Entry 7NB2 (X-ray diffraction, 2.40 A resolution); this record covers chain AAA.

Chain AAA:
Molecule: Choline kinase alpha
From: Homo sapiens
Notes: EC 2.7.1.32, 2.7.1.82
UniProt: P35790 (CHKA_HUMAN); numbering as in UniProt (aligned over 75-457)
Sequence (384 residues; each row starts with the number of its first residue):
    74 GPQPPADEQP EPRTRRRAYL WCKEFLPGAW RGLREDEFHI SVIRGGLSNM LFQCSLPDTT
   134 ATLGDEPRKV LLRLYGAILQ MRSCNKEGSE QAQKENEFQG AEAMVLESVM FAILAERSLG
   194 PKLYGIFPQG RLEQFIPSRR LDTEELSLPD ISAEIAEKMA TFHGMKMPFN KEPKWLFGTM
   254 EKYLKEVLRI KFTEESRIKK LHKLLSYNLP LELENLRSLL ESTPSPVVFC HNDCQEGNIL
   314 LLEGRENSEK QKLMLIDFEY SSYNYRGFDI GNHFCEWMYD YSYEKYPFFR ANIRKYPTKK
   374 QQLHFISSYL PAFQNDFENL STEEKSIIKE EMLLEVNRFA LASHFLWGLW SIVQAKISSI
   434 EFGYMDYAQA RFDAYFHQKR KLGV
Unresolved in the structure: 74-82, 136-139, 151-174
Sequence notes: expression tag (74)
Ion coordination: Mg2+: Glu309, Glu349, Tyr352
Ligand contacts: U6E (4-(6-azanyl-2-chloranyl-purin-9-yl)-N-(4-methyl-1,3-thiazol-2-yl)cyclohexane-1-carboxamide): Val115, Ile116, Leu124, Gln126, Leu144, Arg146, Pro194, Glu206, Gln207, Phe208, Ile209, Ser211, Arg212, Arg213, Leu313, Ile329, Asp330
Swiss-Prot annotation at these positions:
  - binding site (ATP): Arg117 to Met123, Arg146, Gln207 to Arg213, Gln308, Asp330
  - binding site (phosphocholine): Gly119 to Ser121
  - modified residue: Lys247 (N6-acetyllysine), Ser279 (Phosphoserine)
  - natural variant: Arg141 (R141W: In NEDMIMS), Pro194 (P194S: In NEDMIMS), Phe341 (F341L: In NEDMIMS)
  - mutagenesis: Glu175 (E175A: Does not affect interaction with PLIN2 and PLIN3), Met177 to Leu179 (Does not affect interaction with PLIN2 and PLIN3), Val182 to Phe184 (Does not affect interaction with PLIN2 and PLIN3), Ile186 to Leu187 (Abolished interaction with PLIN2 and PLIN3), Lys247 (K247Q: Mimics acetylation; promoting monomerization, leading to decreased choline kinase activity. Increased lipolysis of lipid droplets ...), Ser279 (S279A: Abolished phosphorylation by AMPK, preventing localization to lipid droplets and subsequent acetylation by KAT5; S279D: Mimics phosphorylation; promoting localization to lipid droplets)

In short:
Chain AAA binds compound U6E. The Mg2+ site is built by Glu309, Glu349 and Tyr352. From UniProt: 17
ATP-binding residues, 3 phosphocholine-binding residues and 11 mutagenesis sites.
Chain AAA is Choline kinase alpha (Homo sapiens); the structure, Crystal structure of human choline alpha in
complex with an inhibitor, was determined by X-ray diffraction together with 7NB1 and 7NB3 from the same
study.
